3LU0 - chains D and E of the 5 polymer chains in the assembly; structure by electron microscopy, 11.20 A resolution (very low resolution: no residue pairs are listed; an interface is given only as per-side residue counts).

Chain D:
Protein: DNA-directed RNA polymerase subunit beta'
Source organism: Escherichia coli
Notes: EC 2.7.7.6
Reference sequence: P0A8T7 (RPOC_ECOLI); residue numbers follow UniProt; this construct covers 1-1407
Chain sequence (1407 residues; numbered 1 to 1407; the number before each row is that of its first residue):
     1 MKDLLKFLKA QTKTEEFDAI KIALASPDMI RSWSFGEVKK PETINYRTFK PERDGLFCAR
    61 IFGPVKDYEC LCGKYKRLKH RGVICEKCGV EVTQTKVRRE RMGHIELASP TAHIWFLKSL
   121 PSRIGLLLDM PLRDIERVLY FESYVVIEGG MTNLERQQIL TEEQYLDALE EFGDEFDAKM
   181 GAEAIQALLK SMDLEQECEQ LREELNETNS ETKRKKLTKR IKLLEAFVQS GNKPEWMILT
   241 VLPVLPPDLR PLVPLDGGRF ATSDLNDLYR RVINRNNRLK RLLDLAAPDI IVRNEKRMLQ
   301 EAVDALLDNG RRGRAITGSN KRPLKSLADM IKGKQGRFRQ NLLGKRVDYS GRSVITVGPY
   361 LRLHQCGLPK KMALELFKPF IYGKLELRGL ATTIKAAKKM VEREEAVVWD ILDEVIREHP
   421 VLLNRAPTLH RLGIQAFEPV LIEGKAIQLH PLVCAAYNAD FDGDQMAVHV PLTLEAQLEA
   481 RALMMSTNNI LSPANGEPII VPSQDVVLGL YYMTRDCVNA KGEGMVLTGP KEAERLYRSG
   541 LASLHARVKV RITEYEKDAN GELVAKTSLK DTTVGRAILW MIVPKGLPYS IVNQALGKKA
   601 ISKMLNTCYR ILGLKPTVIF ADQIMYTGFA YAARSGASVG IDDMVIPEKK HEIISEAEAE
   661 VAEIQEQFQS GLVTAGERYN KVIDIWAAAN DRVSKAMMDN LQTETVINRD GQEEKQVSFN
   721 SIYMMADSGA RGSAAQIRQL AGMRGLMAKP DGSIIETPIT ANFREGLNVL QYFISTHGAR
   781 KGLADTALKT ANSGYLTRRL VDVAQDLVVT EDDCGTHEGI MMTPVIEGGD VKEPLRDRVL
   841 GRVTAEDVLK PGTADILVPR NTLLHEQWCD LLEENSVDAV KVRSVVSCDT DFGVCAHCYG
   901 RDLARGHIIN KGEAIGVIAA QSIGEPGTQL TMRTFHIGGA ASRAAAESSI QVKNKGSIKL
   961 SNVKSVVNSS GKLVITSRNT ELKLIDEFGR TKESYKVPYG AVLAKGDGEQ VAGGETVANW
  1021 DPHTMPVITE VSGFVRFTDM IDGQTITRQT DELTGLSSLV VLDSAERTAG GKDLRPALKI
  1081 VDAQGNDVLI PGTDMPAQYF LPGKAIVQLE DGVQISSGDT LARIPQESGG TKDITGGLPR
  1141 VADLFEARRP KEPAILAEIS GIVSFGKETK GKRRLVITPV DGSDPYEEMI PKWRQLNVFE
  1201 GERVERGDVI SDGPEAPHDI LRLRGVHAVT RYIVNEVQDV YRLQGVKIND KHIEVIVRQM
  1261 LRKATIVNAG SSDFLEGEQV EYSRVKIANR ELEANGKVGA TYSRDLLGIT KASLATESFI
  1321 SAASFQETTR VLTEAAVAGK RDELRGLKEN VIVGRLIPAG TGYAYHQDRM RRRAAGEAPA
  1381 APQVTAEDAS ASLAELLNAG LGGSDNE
Disordered / not traced: 1-13, 705-716, 1390-1407
Bound ions: Zn2+ site 1 near Cys88 (its only coordinating residue here); Mg2+: Asp460, Asp462, Asp464; Zn2+ site 2: Cys888, Cys895, Cys898
Curated features (UniProtKB/Swiss-Prot):
  - binding site (Zn(2+)): Cys70, Cys72, Cys85, Cys88, Cys814, Cys888, Cys895, Cys898
  - binding site (Mg(2+)): Asp460, Asp462, Asp464
  - modified residue: Lys983 (N6-acetyllysine)
  - mutagenesis: Gln504 (Q504P: Resistant to antibiotics salinamide A and B), Asn690 (N690D: Resistant to antibiotics salinamide A and B), Met697 (M697V: Resistant to antibiotics salinamide A and B), Ala735 (A735T: Resistant to antibiotics salinamide A and B), Arg738 (R738C/H/P/S: Resistant to antibiotics salinamide A and B), Ala748 (A748E: Resistant to antibiotics salinamide A and B), Pro758 (P758S/T: Resistant to antibiotics salinamide A and B), Phe763 (F763C: Resistant to antibiotics salinamide A and B), Ser775 (S775A: Resistant to antibiotics salinamide A and B), Ala779 (A779T/V: Resistant to antibiotics salinamide A and B), Arg780 (R780C: Resistant to antibiotics salinamide A and B), Gly782 (G782A/C: Resistant to antibiotics salinamide A and B), 1 further mutagenesis entry in UniProt
What the authors report for this chain:
  - post-translational modification sites: Thr1068 (citing earlier work)

Chain E:
Protein: DNA-directed RNA polymerase subunit omega
Source organism: Escherichia coli
Notes: EC 2.7.7.6
Reference sequence: P0A800 (RPOZ_ECOLI); numbering as in UniProt (aligned over 1-91)
Chain sequence (91 residues; row label = number of the first residue in the row):
     1 MARVTVQDAV EKIGNRFDLV LVAARRARQM QVGGKDPLVP EENDKTTVIA LREIEEGLIN
    61 NQILDVRERQ EQQEQEAAEL QAVTAIAEGR R
Disordered / not traced: 1, 91

How chain D and chain E interact:
At this resolution (11 A) residue pairs are not listed: 41 residues of chain D and 41 of chain E lie at the interface.

In short:
The chain D/chain E interface involves 41 residues from each chain. Asp460(D), Asp462(D) and Asp464(D)
coordinate Mg2+. The Zn2+ site 2 is built by Cys888(D), Cys895(D) and Cys898(D). UniProt lists 8 Zn2+-binding
residues, 3 Mg2+-binding residues and 13 mutagenesis sites on chain D. From the paper: a modification site at
Thr1068(D).
Chain D is DNA-directed RNA polymerase subunit beta' and chain E is DNA-directed RNA polymerase subunit omega,
both from Escherichia coli; the structure, Molecular model of Escherichia coli core RNA polymerase, was
determined by electron microscopy, deposited together with 3LTI.
